PDB entry 9HAM | electron microscopy, 5.06 A resolution (low resolution: residue-level contacts below are approximate; hydrogen-bond / salt-bridge calls are withheld) | chains A and Q of the 13 polymer chains in the assembly

== Chain A ==
Molecule: 23S ribosomal RNA
Source organism: Escherichia coli
Sequence (2904 nucleotides; each row starts with the number of its first residue):
     1 GGUUAAGCGACUAAGCGUACACGGUGGAUGCCCUGGCAGUCAGAGGCGAU
    51 GAAGGACGUGCUAAUCUGCGAUAAGCGUCGGUAAGGUGAUAUGAACCGUU
   101 AUAACCGGCGAUUUCCGAAUGGGGAAACCCAGUGUGUUUCGACACACUAU
   151 CAUUAACUGAAUCCAUAGGUUAAUGAGGCGAACCGGGGGAACUGAAACAU
   201 CUAAGUACCCCGAGGAAAAGAAAUCAACCGAGAUUCCCCCAGUAGCGGCG
   251 AGCGAACGGGGAGCAGCCCAGAGCCUGAAUCAGUGUGUGUGUUAGUGGAA
   301 GCGUCUGGAAAGGCGCGCGAUACAGGGUGACAGCCCCGUACACAAAAAUG
   351 CACAUGCUGUGAGCUCGAUGAGUAGGGCGGGACACGUGGUAUCCUGUCUG
   401 AAUAUGGGGGGACCAUCCUCCAAGGCUAAAUACUCCUGACUGACCGAUAG
   451 UGAACCAGUACCGUGAGGGAAAGGCGAAAAGAACCCCGGCGAGGGGAGUG
   501 AAAAAGAACCUGAAACCGUGUACGUACAAGCAGUGGGAGCACGCUUAGGC
   551 GUGUGACUGCGUACCUUUUGUAUAAUGGGUCAGCGACUUAUAUUCUGUAG
   601 CAAGGUUAACCGAAUAGGGGAGCCGAAGGGAAACCGAGUCUUAACUGGGC
   651 GUUAAGUUGCAGGGUAUAGACCCGAAACCCGGUGAUCUAGCCAUGGGCAG
   701 GUUGAAGGUUGGGUAACACUAACUGGAGGACCGAACCGACUAAUGUUGAA
   751 AAAUUAGCGGAUGACUUGUGGCUGGGGGUGAAAGGCCAAUCAAACCGGGA
   801 GAUAGCUGGUUCUCCCCGAAAGCUAUAUAAGUAGCGCCUCGUGAAUUCAU
   851 CUCCGGGGGUAGAGCACUGUUUCGGCAAGGGGGUCAUCCCGACUUACCAA
   901 CCCGAUGCAAACUGCGAAUACCGGAGAAUGUUAUCACGGGAGACACACGG
   951 CGGGUGCUAACGUCCGUCGUGAAGAGGGAAACAACCCAGACCGCCAGCUA
  1001 AGGUCCCAAAGUCAUGGUUAAGUGGGAAACGAUGUGGGAAGGCCCAGACA
  1051 GCCAGGAUGUUGGCUUAGAAGCAGCCAUCAUUUAAAGAAAGCGUAAUAGC
  1101 UCACUGGUCGAGUCGGCCUGCGCGGAAGAUGUAACGGGGCUAAACCAUGC
  1151 ACCGAAGCUGCGGCAGCGACGCUUAUGCGUUGUUGGGUAGGGGAGCGUUC
  1201 UGUAAGCCUGCGAAGGUGUGCUGUGAGGCAUGCUGGAGGUAUCAGAAGUG
  1251 CGAAUGCUGACAUAAGUAACGAUAAAGCGGGUGAAAAGCCCGCUCGCCGG
  1301 AAGACCAAGGGUUCCUGUCCAACGUUAAUCGGGGCAGGGUGAGUCGACCC
  1351 CUAAGGCGAGGCCGAAAGGCGUAGUCGAUGGGAAACAGGUUAAUAUUCCU
  1401 GUACUUGGUGUUACUGCGAAGGGGGGACGGAGAAGGCUAUGUUGGCCGGG
  1451 CGACGGUUGUCCCGGUUUAAGCGUGUAGGCUGGUUUUCCAGGCAAAUCCG
  1501 GAAAAUCAAGGCUGAGGCGUGAUGACGAGGCACUACGGUGCUGAAGCAAC
  1551 AAAUGCCCUGCUUCCAGGAAAAGCCUCUAAGCAUCAGGUAACAUCAAAUC
  1601 GUACCCCAAACCGACACAGGUGGUCAGGUAGAGAAUACCAAGGCGCUUGA
  1651 GAGAACUCGGGUGAAGGAACUAGGCAAAAUGGUGCCGUAACUUCGGGAGA
  1701 AGGCACGCUGAUAUGUAGGUGAGGUCCCUCGCGGAUGGAGCUGAAAUCAG
  1751 UCGAAGAUACCAGCUGGCUGCAACUGUUUAUUAAAAACACAGCACUGUGC
  1801 AAACACGAAAGUGGACGUAUACGGUGUGACGCCUGCCCGGUGCCGGAAGG
  1851 UUAAUUGAUGGGGUUAGCGCAAGCGAAGCUCUUGAUCGAAGCCCCGGUAA
  1901 ACGGCGGCCGUAACUAUAACGGUCCUAAGGUAGCGAAAUUCCUUGUCGGG
  1951 UAAGUUCCGACCUGCACGAAUGGCGUAAUGAUGGCCAGGCUGUCUCCACC
  2001 CGAGACUCAGUGAAAUUGAACUCGCUGUGAAGAUGCAGUGUACCCGCGGC
  2051 AAGACGGAAAGACCCCGUGAACCUUUACUAUAGCUUGACACUGAACAUUG
  2101 AGCCUUGAUGUGUAGGAUAGGUGGGAGGCUUUGAAGUGUGGACGCCAGUC
  2151 UGCAUGGAGCCGACCUUGAAAUACCACCCUUUAAUGUUUGAUGUUCUAAC
  2201 GUUGACCCGUAAUCCGGGUUGCGGACAGUGUCUGGUGGGUAGUUUGACUG
  2251 GGGCGGUCUCCUCCUAAAGAGUAACGGAGGAGCACGAAGGUUGGCUAAUC
  2301 CUGGUCGGACAUCAGGAGGUUAGUGCAAUGGCAUAAGCCAGCUUGACUGC
  2351 GAGCGUGACGGCGCGAGCAGGUGCGAAAGCAGGUCAUAGUGAUCCGGUGG
  2401 UUCUGAAUGGAAGGGCCAUCGCUCAACGGAUAAAAGGUACUCCGGGGAUA
  2451 ACAGGCUGAUACCGCCCAAGAGUUCAUAUCGACGGCGGUGUUUGGCACCU
  2501 CGAUGUCGGCUCAUCACAUCCUGGGGCUGAAGUAGGUCCCAAGGGUAUGG
  2551 CUGUUCGCCAUUUAAAGUGGUACGCGAGCUGGGUUUAGAACGUCGUGAGA
  2601 CAGUUCGGUCCCUAUCUGCCGUGGGCGCUGGAGAACUGAGGGGGGCUGCU
  2651 CCUAGUACGAGAGGACCGGAGUGGACGCAUCACUGGUGUUCGGGUUGUCA
  2701 UGCCAAUGGCACUGCCCGGUAGCUAAAUGCGGAAGAGAUAAGUGCUGAAA
  2751 GCAUCUAAGCACGAAACUUGCCCCGAGAUGAGUUCUCCCUGACCCUUUAA
  2801 GGGUCCUGAAGGAACGUUGAAGACGACGACGUUGAUAGGCCGGGUGUGUA
  2851 AGCGCAGCGAUGCGUUGAGCUAACCGGUACUAAUGAACCGUGAGGCUUAA
  2901 CCUU
Not modelled in the structure: 685-793, 865-914, 1032-1122, 1687-1701, 1769-1983, 2054-2607, 2904
Sequence notes: conflict A827 (U3587572 in 1897866982), A830 (G3587569 in 1897866982)

== Chain Q ==
Molecule: Large ribosomal subunit protein bL20
Source organism: Escherichia coli
UniProtKB: P0A7L3 (RL20_ECOLI); residues 1-117 here correspond to UniProt positions 2-118 (UniProt number = residue number + 1)
Amino-acid sequence (117 residues; row label = number of the first residue in the row):
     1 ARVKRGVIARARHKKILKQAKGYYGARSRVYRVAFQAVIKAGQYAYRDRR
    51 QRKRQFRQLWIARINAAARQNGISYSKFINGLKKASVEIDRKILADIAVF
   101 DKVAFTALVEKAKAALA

== Chain A / chain Q interface ==
Contacting residue pairs (137; chain A residue first):
  U18(A) with Gly-22(Q); Gly-25(Q); Arg-29(Q)
  A19(A) with Lys-21(Q); Gly-22(Q)
  A28(A) with Arg-10(Q)
  U29(A) with Lys-4(Q); Val-7(Q); Arg-10(Q)
  C444(A) with Ala-1(Q)
  C445(A) with Ala-1(Q); Arg-2(Q)
  G446(A) with Arg-2(Q)
  A449(A) with Arg-2(Q)
  A513(A) with Arg-10(Q)
  C516(A) with Arg-29(Q)
  C531(A) with Lys-40(Q)
  A532(A) with Tyr-24(Q); Arg-27(Q); Lys-40(Q); Tyr-44(Q)
  G533(A) with Tyr-23(Q); Tyr-24(Q); Arg-27(Q); Ala-41(Q); Tyr-44(Q); Arg-47(Q)
  U534(A) with Tyr-23(Q); Ala-41(Q); Tyr-44(Q); Ala-45(Q); Asp-48(Q)
  G535(A) with Ala-45(Q); Asp-48(Q); Arg-52(Q); Gln-55(Q)
  G559(A) with Gln-51(Q); Gln-55(Q)
  C560(A) with Arg-47(Q); Gln-51(Q)
  G561(A) with Tyr-44(Q); Arg-47(Q)
  A563(A) with Gln-36(Q); Lys-40(Q)
  C564(A) with Gln-36(Q)
  G578(A) with Arg-32(Q); Gln-36(Q)
  U580(A) with Val-30(Q); Arg-32(Q)
  C581(A) with Tyr-31(Q); Arg-32(Q)
  A582(A) with Arg-10(Q); His-13(Q)
  G583(A) with Lys-4(Q); Gly-6(Q)
  C584(A) with Lys-4(Q)
  G585(A) with Arg-2(Q)
  G976(A) with Arg-54(Q)
  G977(A) with Arg-54(Q)
  A990(A) with Tyr-46(Q); Arg-50(Q)
  C992(A) with Tyr-46(Q); Arg-50(Q)
  G993(A) with Arg-49(Q); Arg-50(Q)
  C994(A) with Arg-49(Q); Arg-52(Q); Lys-53(Q)
  C995(A) with Lys-53(Q); Phe-56(Q); Trp-60(Q); Lys-92(Q)
  A996(A) with Trp-60(Q); Asp-90(Q); Lys-92(Q)
  G997(A) with Arg-57(Q); Asp-90(Q); Arg-91(Q)
  C998(A) with Arg-57(Q); Lys-83(Q); Arg-91(Q)
  A1009(A) with Gln-58(Q); Ile-61(Q)
  A1010(A) with Asn-65(Q); Tyr-75(Q)
  G1011(A) with Asn-65(Q); Arg-69(Q); Ser-74(Q); Tyr-75(Q); Ser-76(Q)
  U1012(A) with Arg-69(Q); Ser-74(Q); Lys-77(Q)
  A1151(A) with Ser-76(Q); Asn-80(Q); Lys-84(Q)
  C1152(A) with Tyr-75(Q); Ser-76(Q); Ile-79(Q); Lys-83(Q)
  C1153(A) with Ile-61(Q); Tyr-75(Q); Ile-79(Q); Arg-91(Q)
  G1154(A) with Arg-57(Q)
  A1155(A) with Arg-54(Q)
  A1156(A) with Tyr-46(Q); Arg-50(Q); Arg-54(Q)
  G1197(A) with Arg-5(Q); Ile-8(Q)
  U1198(A) with Arg-5(Q)
  U1199(A) with Val-3(Q)
  G1216(A) with Val-7(Q)
  U1217(A) with Lys-14(Q)
  G1218(A) with Lys-14(Q)
  U1219(A) with Lys-18(Q)
  G1227(A) with Ile-8(Q); Lys-15(Q)
  A1247(A) with Ala-1(Q)
  G1248(A) with Ala-1(Q); Arg-2(Q)
  U1249(A) with Val-3(Q); Arg-5(Q)
  G1250(A) with Arg-5(Q)
  C1251(A) with Arg-12(Q)
  G1252(A) with Arg-12(Q); Tyr-31(Q); Arg-32(Q); Phe-35(Q)
  A1253(A) with Arg-32(Q)
  G2018(A) with Val-33(Q)
  A2019(A) with Ala-26(Q); Arg-27(Q); Val-33(Q)
  A2020(A) with Tyr-24(Q)
  C2021(A) with Tyr-24(Q)
Also at the interface, not in a pair above, chain A (74 interface residues in all): G17, C20, G30, G536, C812, C1150, G1215, A1226
Also at the interface, not in a pair above, chain Q (63 interface residues in all): Ser-28, Ile-39, Ala-62

== Overview ==
74 residues of chain A and 63 residues of chain Q are in contact.
Chain A is 23S ribosomal RNA and chain Q is Large ribosomal subunit protein bL20, both from Escherichia coli;
the structure, C_(L29)-/(L22)- precursor supplemented with Api137, was determined by electron microscopy,
deposited together with 9H3K, 9H3L and 9HAL.
